Entry 2A0W (X-ray diffraction, 2.28 A resolution); this record covers chain A.

[Chain A]
Protein: Purine nucleoside phosphorylase
From: Homo sapiens
Notes: EC 2.4.2.1
UniProtKB: P00491 (PNPH_HUMAN); residues 1-289 here = UniProt positions 1-289
Sequence (289 residues; row label = number of the first residue in the row):
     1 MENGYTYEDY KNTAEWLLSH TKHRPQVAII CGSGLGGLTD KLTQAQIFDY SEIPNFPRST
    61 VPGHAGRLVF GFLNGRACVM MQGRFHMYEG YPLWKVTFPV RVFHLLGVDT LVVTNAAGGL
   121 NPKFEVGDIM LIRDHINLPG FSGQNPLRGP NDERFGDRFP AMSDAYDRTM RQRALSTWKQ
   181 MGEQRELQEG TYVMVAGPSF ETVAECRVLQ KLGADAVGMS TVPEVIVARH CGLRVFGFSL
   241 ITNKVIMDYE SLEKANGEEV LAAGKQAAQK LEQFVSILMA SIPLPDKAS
Not modelled in the structure: 1-2, 285-289
Construct notes: engineered mutation G257 (His in P00491)
Small-molecule neighbours: DIH (7-[[(3R,4R)-3-(hydroxymethyl)-4-oxidanyl-pyrrolidin-1-ium-1-yl]methyl]-3,5-dihydropyrrolo[3,2-d]pyrimidin-4-one): S33, H86, Y88, A116, A117, G118, F159, F200, E201, V217, G218, M219, T242, N243, V245, G257, V260
Curated features (UniProtKB/Swiss-Prot):
  - binding site (phosphate): S33, H64, R84 to H86, A116, S220
  - binding site (a purine D-ribonucleoside): Y88, E201, M219, N243
  - site: N243 (Important for substrate specificity)
  - modified residue: M1 (N-acetylmethionine), S251 (Phosphoserine)
  - natural variant: S51 (G51S: this construct carries the variant), E89 (E89K: In PNPD), D128 (D128G: In PNPD), A174 (A174P: In PNPD), Y192 (Y192C: In PNPD), R234 (R234P: In PNPD)
  - mutagenesis: H64 (H64W: Reduces catalytic activity towards inosine), E201 (E201A/Q: Severe loss of catalytic activity), N243 (N243A: Reduces catalytic activity; N243D: Reduces catalytic activity towards inosine, hypoxanthine, guanosine and guanine. Increases catalytic activity towards adenosine and adenine)
Reported in the primary citation:
  - mutagenesis - H257G: unchanged binding to DIH
  - mutagenesis - H257G (32-fold): decreased catalytic activity

[Summary]
Chain A binds compound DIH. From UniProt: 7 phosphate-binding residues, 4 purine D-ribonucleoside-binding
residues and 3 mutagenesis sites. The paper reports that H257G reduces catalytic activity; H257G leaves
binding to DIH unchanged.
Chain A is Purine nucleoside phosphorylase (Homo sapiens); the structure, Structure of human purine nucleoside
phosphorylase H257G mutant, was determined by X-ray diffraction, deposited together with 2OC4, 2OC9, 2ON6,
2A0X and 2A0Y.
